3AKR - chain A; structure by X-ray diffraction, 1.10 A resolution.

Chain A:
Name: xylanase
Organism: Trichoderma longibrachiatum
Notes: EC 3.2.1.8
Chain sequence (190 residues; row label = number of the first residue in the row):
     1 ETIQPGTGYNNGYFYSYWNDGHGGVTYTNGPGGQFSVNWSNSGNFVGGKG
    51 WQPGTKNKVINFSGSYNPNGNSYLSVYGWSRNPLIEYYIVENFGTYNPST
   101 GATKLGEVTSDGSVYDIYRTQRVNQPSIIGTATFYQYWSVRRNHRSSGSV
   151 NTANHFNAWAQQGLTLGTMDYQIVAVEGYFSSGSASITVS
Modified / non-standard residues: Glu-1 (pyroglutamic acid; PCA)
Ion coordination: Na+ site 1: Asn-92, Phe-93; Na+ site 2: Asn-124, Gln-125

Overview:
Asn-92 and Phe-93 coordinate Na+ site 1. Asn-124 and Gln-125 form the Na+ site 2.
Chain A is xylanase (Trichoderma longibrachiatum); the structure, Crystal structure of xylanase from
Trichoderma longibrachiatum, was determined by X-ray diffraction together with 3AKP, 3AKQ, 3AKS and 3AKT from
the same study.
